PDB entry 4A3E | X-ray diffraction, 3.40 A resolution | chains B and J of the 15 polymer chains in the assembly

== Chain B ==
Protein: DNA-directed RNA polymerase II subunit RPB2
Source organism: Saccharomyces cerevisiae
Notes: EC 2.7.7.6
Reference sequence: P08518 (RPB2_YEAST); numbering as in UniProt (aligned over 1-1224)
Amino-acid sequence (1224 residues; row label = number of the first residue in the row):
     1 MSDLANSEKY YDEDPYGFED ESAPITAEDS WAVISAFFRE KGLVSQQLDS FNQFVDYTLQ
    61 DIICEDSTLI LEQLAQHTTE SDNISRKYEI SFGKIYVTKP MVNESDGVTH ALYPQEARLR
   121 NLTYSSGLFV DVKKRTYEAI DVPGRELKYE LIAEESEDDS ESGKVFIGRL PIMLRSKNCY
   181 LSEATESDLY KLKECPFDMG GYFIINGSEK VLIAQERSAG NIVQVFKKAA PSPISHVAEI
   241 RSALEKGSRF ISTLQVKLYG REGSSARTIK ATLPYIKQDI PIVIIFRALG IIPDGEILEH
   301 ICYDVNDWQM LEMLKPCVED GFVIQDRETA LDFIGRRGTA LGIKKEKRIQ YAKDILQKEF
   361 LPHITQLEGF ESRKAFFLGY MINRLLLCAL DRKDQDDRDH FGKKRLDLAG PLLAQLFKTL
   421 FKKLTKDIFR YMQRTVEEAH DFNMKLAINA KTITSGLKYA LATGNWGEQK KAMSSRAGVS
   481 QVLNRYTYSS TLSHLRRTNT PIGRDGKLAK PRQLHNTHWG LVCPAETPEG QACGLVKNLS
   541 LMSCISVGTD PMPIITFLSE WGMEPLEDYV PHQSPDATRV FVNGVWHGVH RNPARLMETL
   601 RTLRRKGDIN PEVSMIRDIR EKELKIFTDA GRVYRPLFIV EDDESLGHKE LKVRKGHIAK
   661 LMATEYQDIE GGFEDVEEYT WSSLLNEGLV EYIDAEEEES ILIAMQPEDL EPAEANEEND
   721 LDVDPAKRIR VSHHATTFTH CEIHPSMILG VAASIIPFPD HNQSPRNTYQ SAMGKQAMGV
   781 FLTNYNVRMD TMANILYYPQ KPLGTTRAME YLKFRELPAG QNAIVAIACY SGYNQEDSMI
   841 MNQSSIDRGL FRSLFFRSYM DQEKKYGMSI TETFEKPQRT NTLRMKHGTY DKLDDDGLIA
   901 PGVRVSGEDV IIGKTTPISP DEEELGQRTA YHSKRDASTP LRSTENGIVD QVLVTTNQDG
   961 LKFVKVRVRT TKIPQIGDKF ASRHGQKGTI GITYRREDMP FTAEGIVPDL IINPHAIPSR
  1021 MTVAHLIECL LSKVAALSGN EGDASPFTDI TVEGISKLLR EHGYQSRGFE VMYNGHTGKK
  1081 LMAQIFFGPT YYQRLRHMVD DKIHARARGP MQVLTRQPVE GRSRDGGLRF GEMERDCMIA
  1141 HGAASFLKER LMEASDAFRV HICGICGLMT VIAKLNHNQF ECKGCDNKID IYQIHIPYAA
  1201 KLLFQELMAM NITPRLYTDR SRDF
Disordered / not traced: 1-19, 71-89, 135-163, 438-445, 503-508, 669-677, 716-721, 920-932
Ion coordination: Zn2+: Cys1163, Cys1166, Cys1182, Cys1185
Residues lining bound ligands: AMP-CPP (APC; diphosphomethylphosphonic acid adenosyl ester): Arg766, Lys987, Ser1019, Arg1020

== Chain J ==
Protein: DNA-directed RNA polymerases I, II, and III subunit rpabc 5
Source organism: Saccharomyces cerevisiae
Reference sequence: P22139 (RPAB5_YEAST); residues 1-70 here = UniProt positions 1-70
Amino-acid sequence (70 residues; numbered 1 to 70; the number before each row is that of its first residue):
     1 MIVPVRCFSC GKVVGDKWES YLNLLQEDEL DEGTALSRLG LKRYCCRRMI LTHVDLIEKF
    61 LRYNPLEKRD
Disordered / not traced: 66-70
Curated features (UniProtKB/Swiss-Prot):
  - binding site (Zn(2+)): Cys7, Cys10, Cys45, Cys46
  - cross-link: Lys59 (Glycyl lysine isopeptide (Lys-Gly) (interchain with G-Cter in ubiquitin))
Ion coordination: Zn2+: Cys7, Cys10, Cys45, Cys46

== How chain B and chain J interact ==
Pairs across the interface (74):
  Glu186(B) with Arg62(J), salt bridge
  Ser187(B) with Arg62(J)
  Tyr190(B) with Lys59(J); Arg62(J); Tyr63(J)
  Lys193(B) with Pro65(J)
  Glu194(B) with Tyr63(J)
  Cys195(B) with Tyr63(J)
  Pro196(B) with Tyr63(J)
  Phe197(B) with Lys59(J)
  Val780(B) with Met1(J), hydrophobic; Leu56(J), hydrophobic
  Thr783(B) with Phe60(J); Tyr63(J), hydrogen bond
  Asn784(B) with Tyr63(J), hydrogen bond (backbone-side chain)
  Tyr785(B) with Met1(J); Phe60(J), hydrophobic
  Ile795(B) with Met1(J), hydrophobic
  Leu796(B) with Met1(J)
  Tyr797(B) with Met1(J)
  Tyr798(B) with Met1(J); Ile2(J); Pro4(J), hydrophobic
  Pro799(B) with Met1(J); Leu56(J), hydrophobic
  Gln800(B) with Phe8(J); Arg48(J); Met49(J); Thr52(J)
  Lys801(B) with Leu51(J); Thr52(J), hydrogen bond (backbone-side chain); His53(J); Val54(J)
  Arg815(B) with Val54(J)
  Glu816(B) with Val54(J); Leu56(J)
  Leu817(B) with Leu56(J), hydrophobic
  Pro818(B) with Val54(J), hydrophobic
  Gln821(B) with Phe8(J)
  Asn822(B) with Arg48(J), hydrogen bond (backbone-side chain); Thr52(J), hydrogen bond
  Ala823(B) with Arg48(J)
  Ile824(B) with Ser9(J); Arg48(J)
  Ser845(B) with Phe8(J), hydrogen bond (side chain-backbone); Ser9(J)
  Arg848(B) with Cys7(J); Phe8(J), hydrogen bond (side chain-backbone); Ser9(J); Gly11(J)
  Gly849(B) with Phe8(J)
  Leu850(B) with Phe8(J)
  Arg996(B) with Ser9(J); Cys10(J), hydrogen bond (side chain-backbone)
  Glu1004(B) with Lys42(J), salt bridge; Arg43(J)
  Ile1006(B) with Arg43(J); Tyr44(J), hydrophobic
  Asp1009(B) with Ser9(J), hydrogen bond; Arg48(J), salt bridge
  Lys1033(B) with Tyr44(J)
  Ala1035(B) with Leu51(J)
  Ala1036(B) with Tyr44(J), hydrophobic; Arg47(J)
  Leu1037(B) with Tyr44(J), hydrophobic; Arg47(J), hydrogen bond (backbone-side chain)
  Ser1038(B) with Gly33(J)
  Gly1039(B) with Glu32(J); Gly33(J); Leu51(J)
  Tyr1064(B) with Tyr44(J)
  Glu1070(B) with Tyr44(J), hydrogen bond
  Phe1087(B) with Tyr44(J)
  Pro1089(B) with Tyr44(J)
Also at the interface, not in a pair above, chain B (51 interface residues in all): Pro802, Leu803, Asn842, Val1007, Asn1040, Gly1088
Also at the interface, not in a pair above, chain J (27 interface residues in all): Cys45

== Summary ==
51 residues of chain B face 27 of chain J across their interface, with 11 hydrogen bonds and 3 salt bridges.
Polar contacts include Glu186(B)-Arg62(J), Glu1004(B)-Lys42(J) and Asp1009(B)-Arg48(J). Bound to chain B:
AMP-CPP. Curated annotation (UniProt) lists 4 Zn2+-binding residues on chain J.
Here chain B is DNA-directed RNA polymerase II subunit RPB2 and chain J is DNA-directed RNA polymerases I, II,
and III subunit rpabc 5, both from Saccharomyces cerevisiae. Entry 4A3E (RNA Polymerase II initial
transcribing complex with a 5nt DNA-RNA hybrid and soaked with AMPCPP) was determined by X-ray diffraction
together with 4A3B, 4A3C, 4A3D, 4A3F, 4A3G, 4A3I and 4 further entries from the same study.
